PDB entry 6GZV | electron microscopy, 4.00 A resolution | chains A and B of the 4 polymer chains in the assembly

Chain A:
Molecule: Capsid protein VP1
Source organism: Coxsackievirus B3 (strain Nancy)
Notes: EC 3.4.22.29, 3.6.1.15, 3.4.22.28, 2.7.7.48
UniProt: P03313 (POLG_CXB3N); residues 1-284 here correspond to UniProt positions 571-854 (UniProt number = residue number + 570)
Sequence (284 residues; each row starts with the number of its first residue):
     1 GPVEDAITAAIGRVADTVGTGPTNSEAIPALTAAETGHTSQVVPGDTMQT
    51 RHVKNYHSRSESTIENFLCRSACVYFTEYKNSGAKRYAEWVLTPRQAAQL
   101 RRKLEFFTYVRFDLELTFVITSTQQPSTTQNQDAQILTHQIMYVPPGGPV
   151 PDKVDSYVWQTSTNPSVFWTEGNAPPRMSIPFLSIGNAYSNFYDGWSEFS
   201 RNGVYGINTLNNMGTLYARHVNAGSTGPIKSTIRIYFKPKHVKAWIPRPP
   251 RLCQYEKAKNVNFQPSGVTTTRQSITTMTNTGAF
Unresolved in the structure: 1-12, 282-284
Small-molecule neighbours: FHK (4-[[4-[1,3-bis(oxidanylidene)isoindol-2-yl]phenyl]sulfonylamino]benzoic acid): Cys73, Phe76, Glu78, Lys153, Asp155, Ser156, Tyr157, Trp159, Gln160, Arg219, Arg234
Curated features (UniProtKB/Swiss-Prot):
  - site: Thr281, Gly282 (Cleavage)
What the authors report for this chain:
  - binding site for FHK: Phe76, Glu78, Arg234
  - mutagenesis - Q160G, R234G: abolished growth
  - mutagenesis - D133G: decreased stability
  - mutagenesis - D133G: decreased growth

Chain B:
Molecule: Capsid protein VP2
Source organism: Coxsackievirus B3 (strain Nancy)
Notes: EC 3.4.22.29, 3.6.1.15, 3.4.22.28, 2.7.7.48
UniProt: P03313 (POLG_CXB3N); residues 1-263 here correspond to UniProt positions 70-332 (UniProt number = residue number + 69)
Sequence (263 residues; numbered 1 to 263; the number before each row is that of its first residue):
     1 SPTVEECGYSDRARSITLGNSTITTQECANVVVGYGVWPDYLKDSEATAE
    51 DQPTQPDVATCRFYTLDSVQWQKTSPGWWWKLPDALSNLGLFGQNMQYHY
   101 LGRTGYTVHVQCNASKFHQGCLLVVCVPEAEMGCATLDNTPSSAELLGGD
   151 TAKEFADKPVASGSNKLVQRVVYNAGMGVGVGNLTIFPHQWINLRTNNSA
   201 TIVMPYTNSVPMDNMFRHNNVTLMVIPFVPLDYCPGSTTYVPITVTIAPM
   251 CAEYNGLRLAGHQ
Unresolved in the structure: 1-7, 263
Curated features (UniProtKB/Swiss-Prot):
  - site: Gln263 (Cleavage)

How chain A and chain B interact:
Residue-residue contacts (95):
  Ala34(A) - Trp191(B)
  Glu35(A) - Gln190(B)
  Glu35(A) - Trp191(B)  hydrogen bond (backbone-backbone)
  Glu35(A) - Asn193(B)  hydrogen bond
  Glu35(A) - Thr196(B)
  Glu35(A) - Asn197(B)  hydrogen bond (backbone-side chain)
  Thr36(A) - Ala29(B)
  Thr36(A) - Val32(B)
  Thr36(A) - Gln190(B)
  Thr108(A) - Glu129(B)
  Tyr109(A) - Glu129(B)
  Tyr109(A) - Thr207(B)
  Tyr109(A) - Asn208(B)  hydrogen bond
  Tyr109(A) - Ser209(B)
  Gly186(A) - Val210(B)
  Asn187(A) - Ser209(B)  hydrogen bond (backbone-backbone)
  Ala188(A) - Ser209(B)
  Ser190(A) - Ser209(B)  hydrogen bond
  Phe192(A) - Glu129(B)
  Phe192(A) - Glu131(B)
  Tyr193(A) - Glu129(B)
  Tyr193(A) - Glu131(B)  hydrogen bond (backbone-side chain)
  Tyr193(A) - Arg217(B)  hydrogen bond
  Tyr193(A) - His218(B)
  Asp194(A) - Lys81(B)  salt bridge
  Asp194(A) - Glu129(B)  hydrogen bond (backbone-side chain)
  Asp194(A) - Ala130(B)
  Asp194(A) - His218(B)
  Asp194(A) - Asn219(B)  hydrogen bond (backbone-backbone)
  Asp194(A) - Thr222(B)
  Gly195(A) - Arg217(B)
  Trp196(A) - Ser143(B)
  Trp196(A) - Leu146(B)  hydrophobic
  Trp196(A) - Arg217(B)  hydrogen bond (backbone-backbone)
  Ser197(A) - Arg217(B)
  Glu198(A) - Arg217(B)
  Phe199(A) - Tyr100(B)  hydrophobic
  Phe199(A) - Asn214(B)
  Phe199(A) - Arg217(B)
  Phe199(A) - His262(B)
  Arg201(A) - Asp84(B)  salt bridge
  Arg201(A) - Ser143(B)  hydrogen bond (backbone-side chain)
  Arg201(A) - Leu147(B)
  Arg201(A) - Phe216(B)  hydrogen bond (side chain-backbone)
  Arg201(A) - Arg217(B)
  Gly203(A) - Thr140(B)
  Tyr205(A) - Ala130(B)
  Tyr205(A) - Glu131(B)
  Tyr205(A) - Met132(B)
  Tyr205(A) - Thr140(B)
  Tyr205(A) - Leu146(B)
  Ile246(A) - Tyr35(B)
  Ile246(A) - Thr207(B)
  Pro247(A) - Ile186(B)  hydrophobic
  Pro247(A) - Phe187(B)
  Arg248(A) - Pro128(B)  hydrogen bond (side chain-backbone)
  Arg248(A) - Glu129(B)  hydrogen bond (side chain-backbone)
  Arg248(A) - Met177(B)
  Arg248(A) - Ile186(B)
  Arg248(A) - Phe187(B)
  Pro249(A) - Val179(B)  hydrophobic
  Pro249(A) - Asn183(B)
  Pro249(A) - Ile186(B)
  Pro249(A) - Phe187(B)
  Pro250(A) - Val179(B)
  Arg251(A) - Gly178(B)  hydrogen bond (side chain-backbone)
  Leu252(A) - Asn174(B)
  Leu252(A) - Gly178(B)  hydrogen bond (backbone-backbone)
  Leu252(A) - Gly180(B)
  Cys253(A) - Asn174(B)
  Cys253(A) - Gly178(B)
  Glu256(A) - Leu137(B)
  Lys257(A) - Leu137(B)
  Lys257(A) - Asp138(B)
  Asn260(A) - Thr140(B)
  Val261(A) - Glu131(B)
  Val261(A) - Gly133(B)
  Val261(A) - Met177(B)
  Asn262(A) - Gly133(B)
  Asn262(A) - Cys134(B)  hydrogen bond (side chain-backbone)
  Asn262(A) - Leu137(B)
  Asn262(A) - Asp138(B)
  Asn262(A) - Asn139(B)
  Phe263(A) - Leu137(B)
  Phe263(A) - Gln169(B)
  Phe263(A) - Asn174(B)
  Phe263(A) - Gly176(B)
  Phe263(A) - Met177(B)
  Phe263(A) - Gly178(B)
  Gln264(A) - Leu137(B)
  Pro265(A) - Gln169(B)
  Pro265(A) - Asn174(B)
  Ser266(A) - Tyr173(B)
  Ser266(A) - Asn174(B)
  Val268(A) - Tyr173(B)  hydrophobic
Also at the interface, not in a pair above, chain A (43 interface residues in all): Gly37, Asn202, Gly206, Leu210, Lys259
Also at the interface, not in a pair above, chain B (58 interface residues in all): Val127, Thr136, Pro141, Ser142, Pro159, Val171, Leu184, His189, Pro211, Asp213, Met215

Overview:
43 residues of chain A and 58 residues of chain B are in contact; the contacts include 18 hydrogen bonds and 2
salt bridges. Among the polar pairs are Asp194(A)-Lys81(B), Arg201(A)-Asp84(B) and Glu35(A)-Asn193(B). From
the paper: a binding site for FHK at Phe76(A), Glu78(A) and Arg234(A); Q160G and R234G of chain A abolish
growth.
Chain A is Capsid protein VP1 and chain B is Capsid protein VP2, both from Coxsackievirus B3 (strain Nancy);
the structure, Identification of a druggable VP1-VP3 interprotomer pocket in the capsid of enteroviruses, was
determined by electron microscopy.
